4R39 - chain A; structure by X-ray diffraction, 2.60 A resolution.

== Chain A ==
Protein: Blue-light-activated histidine kinase 2
Organism: Erythrobacter litoralis HTCC2594
Notes: EC 2.7.13.3; fragment: C-terminal histidine kinase
Reference sequence: Q2NB77 (LVHK2_ERYLH); residue numbers follow UniProt; this construct covers 121-346
Amino-acid sequence (232 residues; each row starts with the number of its first residue):
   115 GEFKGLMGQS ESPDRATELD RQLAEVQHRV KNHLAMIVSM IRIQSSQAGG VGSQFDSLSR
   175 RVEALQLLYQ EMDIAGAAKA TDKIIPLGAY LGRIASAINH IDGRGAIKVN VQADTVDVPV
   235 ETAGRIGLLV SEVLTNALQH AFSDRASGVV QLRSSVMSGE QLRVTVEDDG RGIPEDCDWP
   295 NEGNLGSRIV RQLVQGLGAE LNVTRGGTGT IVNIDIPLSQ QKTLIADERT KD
Not modelled in the structure: 115-126, 344-346
Sequence notes: expression tag (115-120)
UniProt features mapped onto this chain:
  - modified residue: His-142 (Phosphohistidine)
Bound ions: Mg2+: Asn-250 (together with AMP-PNP)
Small-molecule neighbours: AMP-PNP (ANP; phosphoaminophosphonic acid-adenylate ester): Ser-171, Arg-174, Arg-175, Glu-246, Asn-250, Ala-251, Gln-253, His-254, Ala-255, Asp-282, Gly-286, Ile-287, Pro-288, Cys-291, Trp-293, Gly-297, Asn-298, Leu-299, Gly-300, Ser-301, Thr-324
What the authors report for this chain:
  - binding site for AMP-PNP: Arg-175
  - mutagenesis - H142Q, R143A, E246A: abolished catalytic activity
  - post-translational modification sites: His-142
  - mutagenesis - R175A: increased catalytic activity on in the dark
  - mutagenesis - E235K: increased catalytic activity
  - catalytic residues: Arg-143, Glu-246 (proposed by the authors, not directly observed)

== Overview ==
Chain A binds AMP-PNP. From the paper: catalytic residues Arg-143 and Glu-246; H142Q, R143A and E246A abolish
catalytic activity; 5 substitutions were tested in all.
Chain A is Blue-light-activated histidine kinase 2 (Erythrobacter litoralis HTCC2594); the structure,
Histidine kinase domain from Erythrobacter litoralis EL346 blue-light activated histidine kinase, was
determined by X-ray diffraction together with 4R38 and 4R3A from the same study.
